Entry 7VN4 (X-ray diffraction, 2.10 A resolution); this record covers chains C and D of the 4 polymer chains in the assembly.

[Chain C (and D)]
Name: Maltodextrin-binding protein, Protein BRASSINAZOLE-RESISTANT 1
Organism: Serratia sp. (strain FS14)
Notes: chain D of this document is another copy of the same molecule, construct and numbering; everything in this record applies to it too
UniProtKB: chimeric construct of A0A4P1LXE0, Q8S307: residues -347 to 20 from A0A4P1LXE0 (A0A4P1LXE0_SERSF) positions 3-370 (UniProt number = residue number + 350); residues 21-90 from Q8S307 positions 21-90 (same numbers)
Sequence (439 residues; each row starts with the number of its first residue; numbers below 1 keep their minus sign (Met-348 is residue -348)):
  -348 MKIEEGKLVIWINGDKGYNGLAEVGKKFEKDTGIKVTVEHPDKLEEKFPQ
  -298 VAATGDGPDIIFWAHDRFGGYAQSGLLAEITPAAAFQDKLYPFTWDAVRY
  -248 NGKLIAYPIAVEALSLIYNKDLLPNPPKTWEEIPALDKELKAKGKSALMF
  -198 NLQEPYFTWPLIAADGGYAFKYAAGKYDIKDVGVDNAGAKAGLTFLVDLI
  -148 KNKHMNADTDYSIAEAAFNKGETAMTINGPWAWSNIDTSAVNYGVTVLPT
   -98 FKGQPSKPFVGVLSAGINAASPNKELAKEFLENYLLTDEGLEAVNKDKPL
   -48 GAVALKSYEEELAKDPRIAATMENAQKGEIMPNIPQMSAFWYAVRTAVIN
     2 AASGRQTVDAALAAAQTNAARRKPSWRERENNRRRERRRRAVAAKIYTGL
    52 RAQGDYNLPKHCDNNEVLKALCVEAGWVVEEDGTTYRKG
Unresolved in the structure: 89-90
Sequence notes: initiating methionine (-348); engineered mutation Ala-266 (Asp84 in A0A4P1LXE0), Ala-265 (Lys85 in A0A4P1LXE0), Ala-176 (Glu174 in A0A4P1LXE0), Ala-175 (Asn175 in A0A4P1LXE0), Ala-109 (Lys241 in A0A4P1LXE0), Ala11 (Glu361 in A0A4P1LXE0), Ala14 (Lys364 in A0A4P1LXE0), Ala15 (Asp365 in A0A4P1LXE0)

[Interface between chain C and chain D]
Residue-residue contacts (69):
  Met-348(C) - Asp-141(D)
  Asn-330(C) - Lys-129(D)  hydrogen bond
  Lys-323(C) - Glu-127(D)
  Glu-310(C) - Ile-136(D)
  Asp-141(C) - Met-348(D)
  Ile-136(C) - Glu-310(D)
  Lys-129(C) - Asn-330(D)  hydrogen bond
  Arg40(C) - Asp64(D)  salt bridge
  Arg40(C) - Asn66(D)  hydrogen bond (backbone-side chain)
  Val43(C) - Asn66(D)
  Val43(C) - Asp83(D)
  Val43(C) - Gly84(D)
  Ala44(C) - Asn66(D)
  Lys46(C) - Asp83(D)  hydrogen bond (side chain-backbone)
  Lys46(C) - Gly84(D)
  Ile47(C) - Leu69(D)  hydrophobic
  Ile47(C) - Cys73(D)  hydrophobic
  Ile47(C) - Val80(D)  hydrophobic
  Ile47(C) - Gly84(D)  hydrogen bond (backbone-backbone)
  Ile47(C) - Thr86(D)
  Tyr48(C) - Tyr48(D)
  Gly50(C) - Trp78(D)
  Gly50(C) - Thr86(D)
  Leu51(C) - Trp78(D)
  Gln54(C) - Trp78(D)
  Gln54(C) - Tyr87(D)
  Gln54(C) - Arg88(D)  hydrogen bond (backbone-side chain)
  Gly55(C) - Trp78(D)
  Gly55(C) - Arg88(D)  hydrogen bond (backbone-side chain)
  Tyr57(C) - Trp78(D)  hydrogen bond
  Asp64(C) - Arg40(D)  salt bridge
  Asn66(C) - Arg40(D)  hydrogen bond (side chain-backbone)
  Asn66(C) - Val43(D)
  Asn66(C) - Ala44(D)
  Leu69(C) - Ile47(D)  hydrophobic
  Leu69(C) - Leu72(D)  hydrophobic
  Leu72(C) - Leu69(D)  hydrophobic
  Leu72(C) - Leu72(D)  hydrophobic
  Leu72(C) - Cys73(D)  hydrophobic
  Leu72(C) - Ala76(D)  hydrophobic
  Leu72(C) - Trp78(D)
  Cys73(C) - Ile47(D)  hydrophobic
  Cys73(C) - Leu72(D)  hydrophobic
  Glu75(C) - Ala76(D)
  Glu75(C) - Trp78(D)  hydrogen bond
  Glu75(C) - Arg88(D)  salt bridge
  Ala76(C) - Leu72(D)  hydrophobic
  Ala76(C) - Glu75(D)
  Trp78(C) - Gly50(D)
  Trp78(C) - Leu51(D)
  Trp78(C) - Gln54(D)
  Trp78(C) - Gly55(D)
  Trp78(C) - Tyr57(D)  hydrogen bond
  Trp78(C) - Leu72(D)
  Trp78(C) - Glu75(D)  hydrogen bond
  Glu82(C) - Arg39(D)
  Glu82(C) - Val43(D)
  Asp83(C) - Arg39(D)
  Asp83(C) - Val43(D)
  Asp83(C) - Lys46(D)  salt bridge
  Gly84(C) - Val43(D)
  Gly84(C) - Lys46(D)
  Gly84(C) - Ile47(D)  hydrogen bond (backbone-backbone)
  Thr86(C) - Ile47(D)
  Thr86(C) - Gly50(D)
  Tyr87(C) - Gln54(D)
  Arg88(C) - Gln54(D)  hydrogen bond (backbone-side chain)
  Arg88(C) - Gly55(D)  hydrogen bond (side chain-backbone)
  Arg88(C) - Glu75(D)  salt bridge
Also at the interface, not in a pair above, chain C (39 interface residues in all): His-309, Ser-137, Glu-127, Ala42, Lys70, Val80, Thr85
Also at the interface, not in a pair above, chain D (42 interface residues in all): Ala-327, Lys-323, Lys-314, His-309, Ser-137, Ala42, Lys70, Glu82, Thr85

[Overview]
Chain C and chain D form an interface of 39 and 42 residues respectively, with 15 hydrogen bonds and 5 salt
bridges. Polar contacts include Arg40(C)-Asp64(D), Glu75(C)-Arg88(D) and Asp83(C)-Lys46(D).
Both chains are Maltodextrin-binding protein, Protein BRASSINAZOLE-RESISTANT 1 (Serratia sp. (strain FS14)).
Entry 7VN4 (Crystal structure of MBP-fused BIL1/BZR1 (21-90) in complex with double-stranded DNA contaning
TCCACGTGGA) was determined by X-ray diffraction (same publication as 7VN2, 7VN3, 7VN5, 7VN6, 7VN7 and 7VN8).
